PDB entry 7YCB | X-ray diffraction, 2.01 A resolution | chains A and D of the 4 polymer chains in the assembly

== Chain A (and D) ==
Molecule: Hydroxynitrile lyase
From: Oxidus gracilis
Notes: chain D of this document is another copy of the same molecule, construct and numbering; everything in this record applies to it too
UniProtKB: A0A2Z5XCT7 (A0A2Z5XCT7_9MYRI); residue numbers follow UniProt; this construct covers 1-184
Chain sequence (184 residues; row label = number of the first residue in the row):
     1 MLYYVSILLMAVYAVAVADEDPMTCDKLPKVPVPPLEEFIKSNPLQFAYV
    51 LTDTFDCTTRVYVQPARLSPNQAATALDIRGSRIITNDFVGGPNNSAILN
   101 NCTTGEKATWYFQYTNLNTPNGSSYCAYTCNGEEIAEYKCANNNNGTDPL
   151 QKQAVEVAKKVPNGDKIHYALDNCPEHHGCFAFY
Not modelled in the structure: 1-18 (chain D: 1-22)
Disulfides: Cys25-Cys130, Cys57-Cys174, Cys126-Cys140
Small-molecule neighbours:
  - benzaldehyde (HBX), molecule 1: Pro44, Leu45, Gln46, Thr59, Asn142, Asn143, Asn144, Asn145, Phe181, Ala182
  - benzaldehyde (HBX), molecule 2: Arg60, Tyr62, Ala76, Asp78, Phe89, Ala97, Leu99, Trp110, Phe112, Ala127, Lys139

== Chain A / chain D interface ==
Contacting residue pairs (9):
  Met23(A) with Thr103(D)
  Glu133(A) with Arg83(D), salt bridge
  Glu134(A) with Arg80(D); Gly81(D); Ser82(D), hydrogen bond (side chain-backbone); Arg83(D)
  Pro162(A) with Ser82(D); Arg83(D)
  Asn163(A) with Ser82(D)

== Summary ==
Chain A and chain D each contribute 5 residues to their interface; the contacts include 1 hydrogen bond and 1
salt bridge. Among the polar pairs are Glu133(A)-Arg83(D) and Glu134(A)-Ser82(D). Ligands of chain A:
benzaldehyde.
Both chains are Hydroxynitrile lyase (Oxidus gracilis). Entry 7YCB (Hydroxynitrile lyase from the millipede)
was determined by X-ray diffraction, deposited together with 7YCD, 7YCF, 7YCT and 7YAX.
